6FPW - chains L and T of the 4 polymer chains in the assembly; structure by X-ray diffraction, 1.35 A resolution.

[Chain L]
Name: Hydrogenase-1 large chain
From: Escherichia coli K-12
Notes: EC 1.12.99.6
Reference sequence: P0ACD8 (MBHL_ECOLI); numbering as in UniProt (aligned over 1-582)
Amino-acid sequence (582 residues; numbered 1 to 582; the number before each row is that of its first residue):
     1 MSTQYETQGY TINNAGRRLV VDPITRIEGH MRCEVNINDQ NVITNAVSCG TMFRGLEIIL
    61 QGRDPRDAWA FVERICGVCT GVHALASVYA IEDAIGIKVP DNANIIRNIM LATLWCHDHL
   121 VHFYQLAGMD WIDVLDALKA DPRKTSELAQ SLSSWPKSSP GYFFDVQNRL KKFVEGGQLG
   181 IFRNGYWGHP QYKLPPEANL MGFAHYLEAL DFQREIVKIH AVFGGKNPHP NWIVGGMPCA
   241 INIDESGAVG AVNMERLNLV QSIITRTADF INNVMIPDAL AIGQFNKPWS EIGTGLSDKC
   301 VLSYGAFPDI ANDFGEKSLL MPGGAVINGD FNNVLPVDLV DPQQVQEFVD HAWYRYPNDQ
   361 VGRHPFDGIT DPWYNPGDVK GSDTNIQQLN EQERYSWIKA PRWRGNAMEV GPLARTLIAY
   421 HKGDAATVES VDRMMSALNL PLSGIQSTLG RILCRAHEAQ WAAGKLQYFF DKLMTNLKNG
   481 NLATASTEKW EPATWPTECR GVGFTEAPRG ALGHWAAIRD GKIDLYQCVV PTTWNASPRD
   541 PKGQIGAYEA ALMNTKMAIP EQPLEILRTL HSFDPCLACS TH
Disordered / not traced: 1
Bound ions: Mg2+: E57, C528; ni-fe reduced active center Ni: C76, C79, C576, C579
Ligand contacts: ni-fe reduced active center (EJ2): C76, C79, V82, H83, A507, P508, R509, L512, V530, P531, T532, C576, C579
Curated features (UniProtKB/Swiss-Prot):
  - binding site (Ni(2+)): C76, C79, C576, C579

[Chain T]
Name: Hydrogenase-1 small chain
From: Escherichia coli K-12
Notes: EC 1.12.99.6
Reference sequence: P69739 (MBHS_ECOLI); residues 1-327 here correspond to UniProt positions 46-372 (UniProt number = residue number + 45)
Amino-acid sequence (335 residues; row label = number of the first residue in the row):
     1 LENKPRIPVV WIHGLECTCC TESFIRSAHP LAKDVILSLI SLDYDDTLMA AAGTQAEEVF
    61 EDIITQYNGK YILAVEGNPP LGEQGMFCIS SGRPFIEKLK RAAAGASAII AWGTCASWGC
   121 VQAARPNPTQ ATPIDKVITD KPIIKVPGCP PIPDVMSAII TYMVTFDRLP DVDRMGRPLM
   181 FYGQRIHDKC YRRAHFDAGE FVQSWDDDAA RKGYCLYKMG CKGPTTYNAC SSTRWNDGVS
   241 FPIQSGHGCL GCAENGFWDR GSFYSRVVDI PQMGTHSTAD TVGLTALGVV AAAVGVHAVA
   301 SAVDQRRRHN QQPTETEHQP GNEDKQARSH HHHHH
Disordered / not traced: 1-3, 268-335
Differences from the reference sequence: expression tag (328-335)
Bound ions: fe4-s3 cluster Fe: C17, C19, C20, C115, C120, C149; 4Fe-4S cluster Fe: H187, C190, C215, C221; 3Fe-4S cluster Fe: C230, C249, C252
Ligand contacts:
  - 3Fe-4S cluster (F3S): I186, T226, N228, C230, W235, F241, P242, C249, L250, G251, C252, A253
  - fe4-s3 cluster (SF3): E16, C17, T18, C19, C20, E76, G113, T114, C115, C120, G148, C149, P150
  - 4Fe-4S cluster (SF4): I186, H187, C190, R192, R193, F196, C215, L216, Y217, C221, G223, P224, I243
Curated features (UniProtKB/Swiss-Prot):
  - binding site ([4Fe-4S] cluster): C17, C20, C115, C149, H187, C190, C215, C221
  - binding site ([3Fe-4S] cluster): C230, C249, C252

[How chain L and chain T interact]
Contacting residue pairs (33):
  I243(L) with Y162(T), hydrophobic; M180(T)
  D244(L) with Y162(T), hydrogen bond; R168(T), salt bridge; P170(T); D171(T), hydrogen bond (side chain-backbone); M180(T)
  E245(L) with L179(T); M180(T)
  S246(L) with L179(T); G183(T), hydrogen bond (side chain-backbone)
  G247(L) with Q184(T)
  A248(L) with M180(T)
  V249(L) with M180(T), hydrogen bond (backbone-backbone); Q184(T); A229(T), hydrophobic; S232(T)
  M254(L) with A158(T); T161(T); Y162(T); F166(T), hydrophobic
  E255(L) with H29(T), salt bridge; D154(T); A158(T)
  N258(L) with H29(T); P30(T); A158(T); T161(T), hydrogen bond
  L259(L) with H29(T)
  S262(L) with H29(T)
  L477(L) with F166(T)
  K478(L) with T165(T); F166(T)
Other interface residues (no listed pair), chain L (17 interface residues in all): G250, N253, M474
Other interface residues (no listed pair), chain T (22 interface residues in all): A28, S157, F181, K189, T233

[Overview]
Chain L and chain T form an interface of 17 and 22 residues respectively, with 5 hydrogen bonds and 2 salt
bridges. Among the polar pairs are D244(L)-R168(T), E255(L)-H29(T) and D244(L)-Y162(T). Ligands of chain L:
ni-fe reduced active center.
Chain L is Hydrogenase-1 large chain and chain T is Hydrogenase-1 small chain, both from Escherichia coli
K-12; the structure, Structure of fully reduced Hydrogenase (Hyd-1), was determined by X-ray diffraction
together with 5LRY, 6FPI, 6FPO, 6G7R, 6GAL, 6GAM and 6GAN from the same study.
